PDB entry 6VK9 | electron microscopy, 3.80 A resolution | chains O and J of the 32 polymer chains in the assembly

Chain O:
Name: Geopilin domain 1 protein
From: Geobacter sulfurreducens
UniProtKB: Q74D23 (Q74D23_GEOSL); residues 1-61 here correspond to UniProt positions 30-90 (UniProt number = residue number + 29)
Amino-acid sequence (61 residues; numbered 1 to 61; the number before each row is that of its first residue):
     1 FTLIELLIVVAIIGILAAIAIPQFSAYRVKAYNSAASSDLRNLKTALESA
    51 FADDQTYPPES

Chain J:
Name: Geopilin domain 2 protein
From: Geobacter sulfurreducens
UniProtKB: Q74D22 (Q74D22_GEOSL); residues 1-104 here correspond to UniProt positions 21-124 (UniProt number = residue number + 20)
Amino-acid sequence (104 residues; row label = number of the first residue in the row):
     1 AGKIPTTTMGGKDFTFKPSTNVSVSYFTTNGATSTAGTVNTDYAVNTKNS
    51 SGNRVFTSTNNTSNIWYIENDAWKGKAVSDSDVTALGTGDVGKSDFSGTE
   101 WKSQ
From the paper describing this entry:
  - post-translational modification sites: Ser94

Interface between chain O and chain J:
Pairs across the interface (8):
  Ile19(O) with Ser19(J)
  Ala20(O) with Phe16(J); Lys17(J); Pro18(J); Ser19(J)
  Pro22(O) with Phe16(J), hydrophobic
  Gln23(O) with Thr15(J), hydrogen bond; Phe16(J)
Other interface residues (no listed pair), chain O (6 interface residues in all): Ala18, Tyr27

In short:
The interface between chain O and chain J involves 6 residues on one side and 5 on the other, with 1 hydrogen
bond. The hydrogen-bonded pair is Gln23(O)-Thr15(J). The paper reports a modification site at Ser94(J).
Chain O is Geopilin domain 1 protein and chain J is Geopilin domain 2 protein, both from Geobacter
sulfurreducens; the structure, Cryo-EM structure of PilA-N/C from Geobacter sulfurreducens, was determined by
electron microscopy.
